Entry 3TVM (X-ray diffraction, 2.80 A resolution); this record covers chains A and B of the 4 polymer chains in the assembly.

Chain A:
Name: Antigen-presenting glycoprotein CD1d1
Source organism: Mus musculus
UniProt: P11609 (CD1D1_MOUSE); residues 1-279 here correspond to UniProt positions 19-297 (UniProt number = residue number + 18)
Chain sequence (285 residues; each row starts with the number of its first residue):
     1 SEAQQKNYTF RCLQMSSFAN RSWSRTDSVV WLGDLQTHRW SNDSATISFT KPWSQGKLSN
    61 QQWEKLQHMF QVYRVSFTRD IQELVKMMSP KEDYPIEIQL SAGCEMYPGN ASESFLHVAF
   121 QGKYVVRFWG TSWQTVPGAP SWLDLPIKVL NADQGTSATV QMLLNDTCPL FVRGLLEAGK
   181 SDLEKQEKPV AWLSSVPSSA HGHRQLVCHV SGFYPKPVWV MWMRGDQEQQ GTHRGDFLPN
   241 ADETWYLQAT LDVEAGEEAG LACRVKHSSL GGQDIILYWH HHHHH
Disordered / not traced: 1-5, 200-202, 253-255, 280-285
Construct notes: variant His-201 (Asp219 in P11609); expression tag (280-285)
Cystine bridges: Cys-208/Cys-263
Glycans and other covalent adducts: N-acetylglucosamine (NAG) linked to Asn-20, Asn-42; glycan linked to Asn-165
Ligand contacts: smc124 (07P; N-[(2S,3R)-10-[(1R,2R)-2-decylcyclopropyl]-1-(alpha-D-galactopyranosyloxy)-3-hydroxydecan-2-yl]hexacosanamide): Phe-10, Cys-12, Gln-14, Ser-28, Val-30, His-38, Trp-40, Ile-47, Trp-63, Leu-66, Met-69, Phe-70, Tyr-73, Ser-76, Phe-77, Asp-80, Ile-81, Leu-84, Val-85, Met-88, Glu-92, Ile-98, Leu-100, Ala-102, Leu-116, Val-118, Phe-120, Val-126, Trp-133, Trp-142, Leu-143, Leu-150, Asp-153, Gly-155, Thr-156, Thr-159, Val-160, Leu-163, Cys-168, Phe-171

Chain B:
Name: beta-2-microglobulin
Source organism: Mus musculus
UniProt: P01887 (B2MG_MOUSE); residues 1-99 here correspond to UniProt positions 21-119 (UniProt number = residue number + 20)
Chain sequence (99 residues; row label = number of the first residue in the row):
     1 IQKTPQIQVY SRHPPENGKP NILNCYVTQF HPPHIEIQML KNGKKIPKVE MSDMSFSKDW
    61 SFYILAHTEF TPTETDTYAC RVKHASMAEP KTVYWDRDM
Disordered / not traced: 1
Construct notes: variant Ala-85 (Asp105 in P01887)
Cystine bridges: Cys-25/Cys-80

Chain A / chain B interface:
Pairs across the interface - 54 pairs, chain A then chain B:
  Arg-11(A) with Lys-58(B)
  Leu-13(A) with Ser-55(B); Phe-56(B)
  Gln-14(A) with Phe-56(B)
  Met-15(A) with Met-54(B); Phe-56(B), hydrophobic; Phe-62(B), hydrophobic
  Ser-17(A) with Pro-33(B)
  Val-29(A) with Asp-53(B); Met-54(B); Ser-55(B)
  Trp-31(A) with Ser-55(B), hydrogen bond; Tyr-63(B)
  Gln-36(A) with Asp-53(B), hydrogen bond
  Arg-39(A) with Asp-53(B), salt bridge
  Glu-97(A) with His-31(B); Pro-32(B); Pro-33(B)
  Gln-99(A) with Phe-56(B); Trp-60(B), hydrogen bond (side chain-backbone); Phe-62(B)
  Leu-100(A) with Phe-56(B)
  Ser-101(A) with Trp-60(B)
  His-117(A) with Trp-60(B)
  Ala-119(A) with Trp-60(B), hydrophobic
  Gln-121(A) with His-31(B)
  Gly-122(A) with His-31(B)
  Tyr-124(A) with Trp-60(B)
  Val-190(A) with Pro-14(B), hydrophobic
  Trp-192(A) with Ser-11(B); His-13(B); Pro-14(B), hydrophobic; Pro-15(B)
  Ser-194(A) with Asp-98(B), hydrogen bond (side chain-backbone)
  Ser-195(A) with Asp-98(B)
  Val-207(A) with Asp-98(B)
  His-209(A) with Met-99(B)
  Ser-211(A) with Arg-12(B), hydrogen bond (side chain-backbone)
  Gly-212(A) with Arg-12(B)
  Leu-238(A) with Gln-8(B); Tyr-10(B); Tyr-26(B), hydrophobic
  Pro-239(A) with Tyr-10(B), hydrogen bond (backbone-side chain); Tyr-26(B); Leu-65(B)
  Asn-240(A) with Tyr-10(B); Arg-12(B); Asn-24(B), hydrogen bond; Leu-65(B)
  Ala-241(A) with Leu-65(B); His-67(B)
  Asp-242(A) with Arg-12(B), salt bridge
  Thr-244(A) with Arg-12(B), hydrogen bond
  Tyr-246(A) with Tyr-10(B), hydrophobic
Other interface residues (no listed pair), chain A (36 interface residues in all): Val-118, Val-196, Gln-248
Other interface residues (no listed pair), chain B (25 interface residues in all): Arg-97

Overview:
The interface between chain A and chain B involves 36 residues on one side and 25 on the other; the contacts
include 8 hydrogen bonds and 2 salt bridges. Polar pairs include Arg-39(A)/Asp-53(B), Asp-242(A)/Arg-12(B) and
Trp-31(A)/Ser-55(B). Chain A binds smc124.
Chain A is Antigen-presenting glycoprotein CD1d1 and chain B is beta-2-microglobulin, both from Mus musculus;
the structure, Structure of the mouse CD1d-SMC124-iNKT TCR complex, was determined by X-ray diffraction.
